Entry 4QLQ (X-ray diffraction, 2.40 A resolution); this record covers chains T and U of the 28 polymer chains in the assembly.

[Chain T]
Molecule: Probable proteasome subunit alpha type-7
Source organism: Saccharomyces cerevisiae
Notes: EC 3.4.25.1
UniProt: P21242 (PSA7_YEAST); residues -3 to 284 here correspond to UniProt positions 1-288 (UniProt number = residue number + 4)
Chain sequence (288 residues; each row starts with the number of its first residue; numbers below 1 keep their minus sign (Met-3 is residue -3)):
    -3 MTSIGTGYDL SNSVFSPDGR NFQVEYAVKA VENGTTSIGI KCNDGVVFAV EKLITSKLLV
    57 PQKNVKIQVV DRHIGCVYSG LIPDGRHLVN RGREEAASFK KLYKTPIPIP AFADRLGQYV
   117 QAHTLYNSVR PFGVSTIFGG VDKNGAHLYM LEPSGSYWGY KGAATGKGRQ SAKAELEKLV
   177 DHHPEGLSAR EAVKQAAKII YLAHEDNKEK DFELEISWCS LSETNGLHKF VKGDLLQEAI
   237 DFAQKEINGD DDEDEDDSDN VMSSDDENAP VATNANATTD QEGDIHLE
Unresolved in the structure: -3 to 1, 245-284
Curated features (UniProtKB/Swiss-Prot):
  - modified residue: Thr-2 (N-acetylthreonine)

[Chain U]
Molecule: Proteasome subunit alpha type-1
Source organism: Saccharomyces cerevisiae
Notes: EC 3.4.25.1
UniProt: P21243 (PSA1_YEAST); residues -8 to 243 here correspond to UniProt positions 1-252 (UniProt number = residue number + 9)
Chain sequence (252 residues; numbered -8 to 243; the number before each row is that of its first residue; numbers below 1 keep their minus sign (Met-8 is residue -8)):
    -8 MSGAAAASAA GYDRHITIFS PEGRLYQVEY AFKATNQTNI NSLAVRGKDC TVVISQKKVP
    52 DKLLDPTTVS YIFCISRTIG MVVNGPIPDA RNAALRAKAE AAEFRYKYGY DMPCDVLAKR
   112 MANLSQIYTQ RAYMRPLGVI LTFVSVDEEL GPSIYKTDPA GYYVGYKATA TGPKQQEITT
   172 NLENHFKKSK IDHINEESWE KVVEFAITHM IDALGTEFSK NDLEVGVATK DKFFTLSAEN
   232 IEERLVAIAE QD
Unresolved in the structure: -8 to 1, 243

[How chain T and chain U interact]
Residue-residue contacts (65):
  Thr2(T) with His6(U), hydrogen bond (backbone-side chain)
  Gly3(T) with His6(U)
  Tyr4(T) with Arg5(U); His6(U); Tyr21(U), hydrogen bond
  Ser9(T) with Arg126(U)
  Val10(T) with His6(U); Gln18(U)
  Phe11(T) with Gln18(U), hydrogen bond (backbone-side chain); Tyr21(U); Ala22(U), hydrophobic; Ala25(U), hydrophobic; Arg126(U); Pro127(U); Gly129(U)
  Ser12(T) with Tyr21(U)
  Pro13(T) with Tyr21(U), hydrophobic; Lys24(U), hydrogen bond (backbone-side chain)
  Asp14(T) with Lys24(U)
  Gly15(T) with Tyr21(U); Ala25(U)
  Lys37(T) with Asp56(U), salt bridge
  Gln114(T) with Arg82(U), hydrogen bond (side chain-backbone); Asn83(U); Leu86(U)
  Gln117(T) with Pro79(U); Asp80(U); Asn83(U), hydrogen bond; Arg126(U)
  Thr120(T) with Arg126(U), hydrogen bond (backbone-side chain)
  Leu121(T) with Tyr124(U); Arg126(U); Leu128(U), hydrophobic
  Tyr122(T) with Tyr124(U); Met125(U), hydrophobic
  Ser150(T) with Pro79(U)
  Gly151(T) with Pro79(U)
  Ser152(T) with Ile78(U); Pro79(U)
  Tyr153(T) with Arg82(U), hydrogen bond (backbone-side chain)
  Trp154(T) with Leu55(U), hydrophobic; Thr59(U); Val60(U), hydrophobic; Ser61(U); Tyr62(U); Ile78(U), hydrophobic; Arg82(U)
  Gly155(T) with Leu55(U); Asp56(U), hydrogen bond (backbone-backbone); Thr59(U), hydrogen bond (backbone-side chain)
  Tyr156(T) with Leu54(U); Leu55(U); Asp56(U)
  Lys157(T) with Lys53(U); Leu54(U), hydrogen bond (backbone-backbone); Leu55(U); Asp56(U); Pro57(U)
  Gly158(T) with Leu54(U)
  Lys169(T) with Asp52(U); Leu54(U)
  Leu172(T) with Leu54(U), hydrophobic
  Glu173(T) with Lys53(U), salt bridge; Leu54(U)
  Asp177(T) with Lys53(U), salt bridge
Also at the interface, not in a pair above, chain T (32 interface residues in all): Asp110, Tyr145, Val176

[In short]
32 residues of chain T face 29 of chain U across their interface; the contacts include 11 hydrogen bonds and 3
salt bridges. Among the polar pairs are Lys37(T)-Asp56(U), Glu173(T)-Lys53(U) and Asp177(T)-Lys53(U).
Chain T is Probable proteasome subunit alpha type-7 and chain U is Proteasome subunit alpha type-1, both from
Saccharomyces cerevisiae; the structure, yCP in complex with tripeptidic epoxyketone inhibitor 8, was
determined by X-ray diffraction, deposited together with 4QLS, 4QLT, 4QLU and 4QLV.
